PDB entry 9B2S | electron microscopy, 3.01 A resolution | chains E and J of the 11 polymer chains in the assembly

== Chain E ==
Name: Histone H3.2
Organism: Xenopus laevis
Reference sequence: P84233 (H32_XENLA); residues 0-135 here correspond to UniProt positions 1-136 (UniProt number = residue number + 1)
Sequence (136 residues; row label = number of the first residue in the row; numbering starts at 0):
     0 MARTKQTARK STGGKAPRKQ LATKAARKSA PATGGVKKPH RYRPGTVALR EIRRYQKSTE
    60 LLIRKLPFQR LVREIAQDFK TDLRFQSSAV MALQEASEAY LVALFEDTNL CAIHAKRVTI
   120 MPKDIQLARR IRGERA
Not modelled in the structure: 0
Differences from the reference sequence: engineered mutation Ala102 (Gly103 in P84233)
Swiss-Prot annotation at these positions:
  - modified residue: Arg2 (Asymmetric dimethylarginine), Thr3 (Phosphothreonine), Lys4 (Allysine), Gln5 (5-glutamyl dopamine), Thr6 (Phosphothreonine), Arg8 (Citrulline), Lys9 (N6,N6,N6-trimethyllysine), Ser10 (ADP-ribosylserine), Thr11 (Phosphothreonine), Lys14 (N6-(2-hydroxyisobutyryl)lysine), Arg17 (Asymmetric dimethylarginine), Lys18 (N6-(2-hydroxyisobutyryl)lysine), Lys23 (N6-(2-hydroxyisobutyryl)lysine), Arg26 (Citrulline), Lys27 (N6,N6,N6-trimethyllysine), Ser28 (ADP-ribosylserine), Lys36 (N6,N6,N6-trimethyllysine), Lys37 (N6-methyllysine), Tyr41 (Phosphotyrosine), Lys56 (N6,N6,N6-trimethyllysine) and 8 more in UniProt
  - lipidation: Cys110 (S-palmitoyl cysteine)
From the paper describing this entry:
  - post-translational modification sites: Thr3 (citing earlier work)

== Chain J ==
Molecule: 601 DNA
Organism: synthetic construct
Sequence (185 nucleotides; row label = number of the first residue in the row; numbers below 1 keep their minus sign (DG-92 is residue -92)):
   -92 GTCGCTGTTC GCGACCGGCA ATCGATGTAT ATATCTGACA CGTGCCTGGA GACTAGGGAG
   -32 TAATCCCCTT GGCGGTTAAA ACGCGGGGGA CAGCGCGTAC GTGCGTTTAA GCGGTGCTAG
    28 AGCTGTCTAC GACCAATTGA GCGGCCTCGG CACCGGGATT CTGATGGGCG GCCGCGTATA
    88 GGGTC
Not modelled in the structure: -92 to -79, 79-92

== How chain E and chain J interact ==
Residue-residue contacts (23):
  Lys23(E) with DG64(J), phosphate contact
  Ala24(E) with DG64(J), phosphate contact
  Ala25(E) with DG64(J), hydrogen bond to the phosphate
  Arg26(E) with DG64(J), sugar contact; DA65(J), salt bridge to the phosphate
  Lys27(E) with DG64(J), base contact; DA65(J), base contact
  Ser28(E) with DA65(J), hydrogen bond to the base; DT66(J), hydrogen bond to the base
  Arg40(E) with DG-8(J), base contact; DA71(J), sugar contact
  Tyr41(E) with DA71(J), phosphate contact
  Arg42(E) with DG-5(J), salt bridge to the phosphate; DA71(J), hydrogen bond to the phosphate
  Thr45(E) with DA71(J), hydrogen bond to the phosphate
  Arg63(E) with DA-13(J), salt bridge to the phosphate
  Arg72(E) with DT-23(J), salt bridge to the phosphate
  Arg83(E) with DT-23(J), phosphate contact
  Phe84(E) with DT-24(J), sugar contact; DT-23(J), hydrogen bond to the phosphate
  Gln85(E) with DT-24(J), phosphate contact
  Val117(E) with DA-3(J), hydrogen bond to the phosphate
  Thr118(E) with DA-3(J), hydrogen bond to the phosphate
Other interface residues (no listed pair), chain E (21 interface residues in all): Pro43, Ser86, Arg116, Met120
Other interface residues (no listed pair), chain J (16 interface residues in all): DA-14, DG-6, DG-4, DC-2, DG63, DG70

== In short ==
21 residues of chain E and 16 residues of chain J are in contact; the contacts include 8 hydrogen bonds and 4
salt bridges. Polar contacts include Ser28(E)-DA65(J), Ser28(E)-DT66(J) and Ala25(E)-DG64(J). The paper
reports a modification site at Thr3(E).
Chain E is Histone H3.2 (Xenopus laevis) and chain J is 601 DNA (synthetic construct); the structure, Haspin
bound to nucleosome in position 1, was determined by electron microscopy together with 9B2T and 9B2U from the
same study.
